7OOT - chains B and E of the 4 polymer chains in the assembly; structure by X-ray diffraction, 2.25 A resolution.

# Chain B
Name: Interferon regulatory factor 4
Source organism: Homo sapiens
Reference sequence: Q15306 (IRF4_HUMAN); residue numbers follow UniProt; this construct covers 20-139
Chain sequence (141 residues; each row starts with the number of its first residue; numbers below 1 keep their minus sign (Met-1 is residue -1)):
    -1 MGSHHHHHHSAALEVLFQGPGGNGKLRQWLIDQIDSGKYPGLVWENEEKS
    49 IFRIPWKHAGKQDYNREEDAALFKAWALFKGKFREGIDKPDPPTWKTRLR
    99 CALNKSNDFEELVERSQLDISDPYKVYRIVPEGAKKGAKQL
Disordered / not traced: -1 to 21, 133-139
Sequence notes: initiating methionine (-1); expression tag (0-19)
Swiss-Prot annotation at these positions:
  - DNA-binding region: Asn21 to Pro129 (IRF tryptophan pentad repeat)
  - natural variant: Thr95 (T95R: In IMD131), Arg98 (R98W: In IMD131)
  - mutagenesis: Arg98 to Cys99 (Loss of DNA-binding transcription activator activity)

# Chain E
Molecule: 20-nt DNA strand
Sequence (20 nucleotides; row label = number of the first residue in the row):
     1 AGCTTTCTCGGTTTCAGTTG

# How chain B and chain E interact
Pairs across the interface (19):
  Gly22(B) with DG10(E), phosphate contact; DG11(E), phosphate contact
  Lys23(B) with DG11(E), hydrogen bond to the phosphate
  Leu24(B) with DG11(E), hydrogen bond to the phosphate
  Trp74(B) with DG11(E), phosphate contact; DT12(E), hydrogen bond to the phosphate
  Lys78(B) with DG11(E), hydrogen bond to the phosphate; DT12(E), salt bridge to the phosphate
  Lys80(B) with DT12(E), hydrogen bond to the phosphate; DT13(E), salt bridge to the phosphate
  Thr95(B) with DT14(E), base contact
  Arg96(B) with DT12(E), phosphate contact; DT13(E), salt bridge to the phosphate
  Cys99(B) with DT12(E), base contact; DT13(E), hydrogen bond to the base
  Ala100(B) with DT12(E), base contact
  Lys103(B) with DG10(E), hydrogen bond to the base; DG11(E), hydrogen bond to the base; DT12(E), base contact
Interface residues without a listed pair, chain B (13 interface residues in all): His56, Asp106
Interface residues without a listed pair, chain E (6 interface residues in all): DG20

# Overview
13 residues of chain B face 6 of chain E across their interface, with 8 hydrogen bonds and 3 salt bridges.
Polar pairs include Cys99(B)-DT13(E), Lys103(B)-DG10(E) and Lys103(B)-DG11(E). UniProt lists a DNA-binding
region and 2 mutagenesis sites on chain B.
Here chain B is Interferon regulatory factor 4 (Homo sapiens) and chain E is a 20-nt DNA strand. Entry 7OOT
(X-ray Structure of Interferon Regulatory Factor 4 DNA binding domain bound to an interferon-stimulated
response element) was determined by X-ray diffraction.
